Entry 7VN7 (X-ray diffraction, 2.11 A resolution); this record covers chains C and D of the 4 polymer chains in the assembly.

[Chain C (and D)]
Molecule: Maltodextrin-binding protein, Protein BRASSINAZOLE-RESISTANT 1
Organism: Serratia sp. (strain FS14)
Notes: chain D of this document is another copy of the same molecule, construct and numbering; everything in this record applies to it too
UniProtKB: chimeric construct of A0A4P1LXE0, Q8S307: residues -347 to 20 from A0A4P1LXE0 (A0A4P1LXE0_SERSF) positions 3-370 (UniProt number = residue number + 350); residues 21-90 from Q8S307 positions 21-90 (same numbers)
Amino-acid sequence (439 residues; numbered -348 to 90; the number before each row is that of its first residue; numbers below 1 keep their minus sign (Met-348 is residue -348)):
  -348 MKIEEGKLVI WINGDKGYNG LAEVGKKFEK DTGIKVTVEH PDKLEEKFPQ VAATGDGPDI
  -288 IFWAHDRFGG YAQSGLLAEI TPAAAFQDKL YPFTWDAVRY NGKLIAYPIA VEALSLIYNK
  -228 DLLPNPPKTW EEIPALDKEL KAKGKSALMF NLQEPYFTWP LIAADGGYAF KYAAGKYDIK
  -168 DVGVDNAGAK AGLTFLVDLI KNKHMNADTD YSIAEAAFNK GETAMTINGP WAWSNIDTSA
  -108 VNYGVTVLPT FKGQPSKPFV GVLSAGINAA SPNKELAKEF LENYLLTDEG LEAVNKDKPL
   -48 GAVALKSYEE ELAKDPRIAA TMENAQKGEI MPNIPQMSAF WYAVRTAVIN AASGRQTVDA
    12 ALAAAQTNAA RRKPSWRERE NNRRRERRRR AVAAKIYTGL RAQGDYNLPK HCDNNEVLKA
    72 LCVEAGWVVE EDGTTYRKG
Unresolved in the structure: 89-90 (chain D: -348, 89-90)
Differences from the reference sequence: initiating methionine (-348); engineered mutation Ala-266 (Asp84 in A0A4P1LXE0), Ala-265 (Lys85 in A0A4P1LXE0), Ala-176 (Glu174 in A0A4P1LXE0), Ala-175 (Asn175 in A0A4P1LXE0), Ala-109 (Lys241 in A0A4P1LXE0), Ala11 (Glu361 in A0A4P1LXE0), Ala14 (Lys364 in A0A4P1LXE0), Ala15 (Asp365 in A0A4P1LXE0)

[Chain C / chain D interface]
Pairs across the interface - 72 pairs, chain C then chain D:
  Met-348(C) with Asp-141(D)
  Glu-345(C) with Lys-146(D), salt bridge
  Asn-330(C) with Lys-129(D), hydrogen bond
  Lys-323(C) with Glu-127(D)
  Glu-310(C) with Ile-136(D)
  His-309(C) with Ser-137(D)
  Lys-146(C) with Glu-345(D), salt bridge
  Asp-141(C) with Glu-310(D)
  Ile-136(C) with Glu-310(D)
  Lys-129(C) with Asn-330(D), hydrogen bond
  Arg40(C) with Asp64(D), salt bridge; Asn66(D), hydrogen bond (backbone-side chain)
  Val43(C) with Asn66(D); Asp83(D); Gly84(D)
  Ala44(C) with Asn66(D)
  Lys46(C) with Asp83(D); Gly84(D)
  Ile47(C) with Leu69(D), hydrophobic; Cys73(D), hydrophobic; Gly84(D), hydrogen bond (backbone-backbone); Thr86(D)
  Tyr48(C) with Tyr48(D), hydrogen bond
  Gly50(C) with Trp78(D); Thr86(D)
  Leu51(C) with Trp78(D)
  Gln54(C) with Trp78(D); Tyr87(D); Arg88(D), hydrogen bond (backbone-side chain)
  Gly55(C) with Trp78(D); Arg88(D), hydrogen bond (backbone-side chain)
  Tyr57(C) with Trp78(D), hydrogen bond
  Asp64(C) with Arg40(D), salt bridge
  Asn66(C) with Arg40(D), hydrogen bond (side chain-backbone); Val43(D); Ala44(D)
  Leu69(C) with Ile47(D), hydrophobic; Tyr48(D); Leu69(D), hydrophobic; Leu72(D), hydrophobic
  Leu72(C) with Leu69(D), hydrophobic; Leu72(D), hydrophobic; Cys73(D), hydrophobic; Trp78(D)
  Cys73(C) with Ile47(D), hydrophobic; Leu72(D), hydrophobic
  Glu75(C) with Ala76(D); Trp78(D), hydrogen bond; Arg88(D), salt bridge
  Ala76(C) with Leu72(D), hydrophobic; Glu75(D); Ala76(D), hydrophobic
  Trp78(C) with Gly50(D); Leu51(D); Gln54(D); Gly55(D); Tyr57(D), hydrogen bond; Leu72(D); Glu75(D), hydrogen bond
  Val80(C) with Ile47(D), hydrophobic
  Asp83(C) with Val43(D); Lys46(D)
  Gly84(C) with Val43(D); Lys46(D); Ile47(D), hydrogen bond (backbone-backbone)
  Thr85(C) with Lys46(D)
  Thr86(C) with Ile47(D); Gly50(D)
  Tyr87(C) with Gln54(D)
  Arg88(C) with Gln54(D), hydrogen bond (backbone-side chain); Gly55(D), hydrogen bond (side chain-backbone); Glu75(D), salt bridge
Interface residues without a listed pair, chain C (40 interface residues in all): Ser-137, Ala42, Lys70, Glu82
Interface residues without a listed pair, chain D (41 interface residues in all): Ala-327, His-309, Arg39, Ala42, Lys70, Val80, Glu82, Thr85

[In short]
40 residues of chain C face 41 of chain D across their interface, with 15 hydrogen bonds and 6 salt bridges.
Among the polar pairs are Glu-345(C)-Lys-146(D), Arg40(C)-Asp64(D) and Glu75(C)-Arg88(D).
Both chains are Maltodextrin-binding protein, Protein BRASSINAZOLE-RESISTANT 1 (Serratia sp. (strain FS14)).
Entry 7VN7 (Crystal structure of MBP-fused BIL1/BZR1 (21-90) in complex with double-stranded DNA contaning
GACACGTGTC) was determined by X-ray diffraction together with 7VN2, 7VN3, 7VN4, 7VN5, 7VN6 and 7VN8 from the
same study.
